PDB entry 4R2R | X-ray diffraction, 2.09 A resolution | chains A and C of the 3 polymer chains in the assembly

== Chain A ==
Protein: Wilms tumor protein, isoform 4/CRA_a
Source organism: Homo sapiens
Notes: fragment: Zinc Finger 2-4
UniProt: P19544 (WT1_HUMAN); residues 350-437 here = UniProt positions 350-437
Sequence (93 residues; row label = number of the first residue in the row):
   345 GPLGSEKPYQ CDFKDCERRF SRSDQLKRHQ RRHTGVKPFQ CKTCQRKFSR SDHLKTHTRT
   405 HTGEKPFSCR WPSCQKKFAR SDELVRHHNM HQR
Disordered / not traced: 345-348, 437
Construct notes: expression tag (345-349)
Metal / ion sites: Zn2+ site 1: Cys355, Cys360, His373, His377; Zn2+ site 2: Cys385, Cys388, His401, His405; Zn2+ site 3: Cys413, Cys418, His431, His435
UniProt features mapped onto this chain:
  - zinc finger: Tyr353 to His377 (C2H2-type 2), Phe383 to His405 (C2H2-type 3)
  - region (Important for interaction with target DNA): Ser367 to Lys381, Ser393 to His401
  - natural variant: Cys355 (C355G: In WT1; C355Y: In DDS), Cys360 (C360G: In DDS; C360Y: In DDS), Phe364 (F364L: In NPHS4), Arg366 (R366C: In WT1, DDS and MEACHS; R366H: In DDS and WT1; R366L: In DDS), Gln369 (Q369P: In DDS), His373 (H373Q: In DDS and WT1; H373Y: In DDS), His377 (H377R: In DDS; H377Y: In NPHS4), Gly379 (G379C: In NPHS4), Phe383 (F383L: In NPHS4), Cys385 (C385R: In DDS), Cys388 (C388F: In DDS; C388R: In NPHS4; C388Y: In DDS), Phe392 (F392L: In FS), 6 further natural variant entries in UniProt
  - mutagenesis: Arg366 (R366A: Strongly reduced binding of DNA and RNA), Arg372 (R372A: Strongly reduced binding of DNA and RNA), Arg394 (R394A/S: Strongly reduced binding of DNA and RNA)
Reported in the primary citation:
  - binding site for the 11-nt DNA strand: Arg366, Gln369, Arg372
  - conformationally variable residues (side-chain flip): Gln369
  - mutagenesis - E427Q: unchanged binding to 5hmCx2 or 5fCx2
  - mutagenesis - E427Q: increased binding to 5caCx2
  - mutagenesis - Q369P/E427P: decreased binding to unmodified C

== Chain C ==
Molecule: 11-nt DNA strand
Sequence (11 nucleotides; row label = number of the first residue in the row):
     1 TACGCCCACG C
Modified positions: 5CM (5-methyl-2'-deoxy-cytidine-5'-monophosphate) at position 3

== Chain A / chain C interface ==
Pairs across the interface (17; chain A residue first):
  Arg366(A) - DA2(C)  base contact
  Ser367(A) - DT1(C)  base contact
  Asp368(A) - DT1(C)  base contact
  Asp368(A) - DA2(C)  hydrogen bond to the base
  Lys371(A) - DT1(C)  sugar contact
  Arg372(A) - DG4(C)  base contact
  Phe383(A) - 5CM_3(C)  phosphate contact
  Arg394(A) - DC5(C)  base contact
  Ser395(A) - 5CM_3(C)  hydrogen bond to the phosphate
  Asp396(A) - DG4(C)  base contact
  Asp396(A) - DC5(C)  hydrogen bond to the base
  Lys399(A) - DC5(C)  salt bridge to the phosphate
  Phe411(A) - DC6(C)  phosphate contact
  Arg424(A) - DA8(C)  base contact
  Ser425(A) - DC6(C)  hydrogen bond to the phosphate
  Asp426(A) - DA8(C)  hydrogen bond to the base
  Val429(A) - DC7(C)  phosphate contact
Interface residues without a listed pair, chain A (17 interface residues in all): Arg403, Arg430
Interface residues without a listed pair, chain C (10 interface residues in all): DC9, DG10

== In short ==
17 residues of chain A and 10 residues of chain C are in contact, with 5 hydrogen bonds and 1 salt bridge.
Polar contacts include Asp368(A)-DA2(C), Asp396(A)-DC5(C) and Asp426(A)-DA8(C). From the paper: a binding site
for the 11-nt DNA strand at Arg366(A), Gln369(A) and Arg372(A); E427Q of chain A increases binding to 5caCx2.
Here chain A is Wilms tumor protein, isoform 4/CRA_a (Homo sapiens) and chain C is an 11-nt DNA strand. Entry
4R2R (Wilms Tumor Protein (WT1) zinc fingers in complex with carboxylated DNA) was determined by X-ray
diffraction together with 4R2A, 4R2C, 4R2D, 4R2E, 4R2P, 4R2Q and 4R2S from the same study.
